PDB entry 1BFK | X-ray diffraction, 2.30 A resolution | chain A

Chain A:
Name: Subtilisin carlsberg
From: Bacillus licheniformis
Notes: EC 3.4.21.62
UniProt: P00780 (SUBT_BACLI); the author numbering skips numbers that UniProt does not, so the offset changes along the chain: 1-55 = UniProt 106-160; 57-275 = UniProt 161-379
Amino-acid sequence (274 residues; row label = number of the first residue in the row; note: 1 number in that range is skipped by the numbering (no residue carries it; nothing is unmodelled there)):
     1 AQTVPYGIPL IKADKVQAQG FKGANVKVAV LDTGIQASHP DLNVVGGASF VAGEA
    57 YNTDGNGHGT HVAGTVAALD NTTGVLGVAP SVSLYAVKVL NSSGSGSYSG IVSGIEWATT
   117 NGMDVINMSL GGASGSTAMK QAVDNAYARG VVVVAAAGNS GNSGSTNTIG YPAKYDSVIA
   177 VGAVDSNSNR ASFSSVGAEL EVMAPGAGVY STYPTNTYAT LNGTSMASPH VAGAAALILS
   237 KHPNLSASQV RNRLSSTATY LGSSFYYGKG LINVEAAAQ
Bound ions: Ca2+: Gln2, Asp41, Leu75, Asn77, Thr79, Val81
Small-molecule neighbours:
  - acetonitrile (CCN), molecule 1: Gln36, Ser38, Asn58, Thr59, Asp60, Gly61
  - acetonitrile (CCN), molecule 2: His64, Asn155, Asn218, Gly219, Ser221, Met222
  - acetonitrile (CCN), molecule 3: His64, Leu96, Gly100, Ser125, Leu126, Ser221
  - acetonitrile (CCN), molecule 4: Ser125, Leu126, Gly127, Ala152, Ala153, Gly154, Asn155, Ser221
Curated features (UniProtKB/Swiss-Prot):
  - active site (Charge relay system): Asp32, His64, Ser221
  - binding site (Ca(2+)): Gln2, Asp41, Leu75, Asn77, Thr79, Val81, Ala169, Tyr171, Val174

Summary:
Chain A binds 4 copies of acetonitrile. Gln2, Asp41, Leu75, Asn77, Thr79 and Val81 coordinate Ca2+. From
UniProt: 3 active-site residues and 9 Ca2+-binding residues.
Chain A is Subtilisin carlsberg (Bacillus licheniformis); the structure, Crystal structure of subtilisin
carlsberg in 40% acetonitrile, was determined by X-ray diffraction together with 1BFU from the same study.
